Entry 6V96 (X-ray diffraction, 1.80 A resolution); this record covers chains H and G.

# Chain H (and G)
Protein: Glucose-1-phosphate adenylyltransferase
From: Agrobacterium fabrum (strain C58 / ATCC 33970)
Notes: EC 2.7.7.27; chain G of this document is another copy of the same molecule, construct and numbering; everything in this record applies to it too
UniProtKB: Q8U8L5 (GLGC_AGRFC); numbering as in UniProt (aligned over 1-420)
Chain sequence (440 residues; each row starts with the number of its first residue; numbers below 1 keep their minus sign (Met-19 is residue -19)):
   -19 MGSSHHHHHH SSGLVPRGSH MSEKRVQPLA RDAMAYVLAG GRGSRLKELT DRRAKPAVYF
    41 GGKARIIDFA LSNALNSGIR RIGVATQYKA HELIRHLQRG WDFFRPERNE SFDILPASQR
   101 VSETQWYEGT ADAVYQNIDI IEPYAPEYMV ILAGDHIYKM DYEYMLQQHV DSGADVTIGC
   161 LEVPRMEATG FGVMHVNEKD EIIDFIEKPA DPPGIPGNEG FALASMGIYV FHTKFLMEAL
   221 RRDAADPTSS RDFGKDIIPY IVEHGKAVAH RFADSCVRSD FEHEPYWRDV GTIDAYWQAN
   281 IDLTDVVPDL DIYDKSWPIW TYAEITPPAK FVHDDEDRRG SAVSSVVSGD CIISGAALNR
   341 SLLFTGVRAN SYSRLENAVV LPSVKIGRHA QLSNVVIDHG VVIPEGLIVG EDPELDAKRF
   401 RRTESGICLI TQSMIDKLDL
Disordered / not traced: -19 to 5
Sequence notes: expression tag (-19 to 0); engineered mutation Glu72 (Ser in Q8U8L5)
Swiss-Prot annotation at these positions:
  - binding site (alpha-D-glucose 1-phosphate): Tyr107, Gly172, Glu187, Lys188, Ser205
Reported in the primary citation:
  - mutagenesis - S52A, S52C, S52W: decreased catalytic activity on Fru6P
  - mutagenesis - S52A, S52D, S52E: unchanged catalytic activity on Pyr
  - mutagenesis - S52A: unchanged binding to AMP
  - mutagenesis - S52C, S52D, S52E, S52W: decreased binding to AMP
  - mutagenesis - S52A, S52D, S52E: abolished binding to Fru6P
  - mutagenesis - S52E: decreased binding to Pyr
  - mutagenesis - S52A, S52D: unchanged binding to Pyr
  - mutagenesis - S52D (Tm 63.5 degC), S52E (Tm 66.1 degC): increased stability
  - allosteric site: Ser52
  - mutagenesis - S52D, S52E: abolished catalytic activity on Fru6P
  - mutagenesis - S52W: abolished catalytic activity on Pyr
  - mutagenesis - S52C, S52W: decreased stability

# Interface between chain H and chain G
Pairs across the interface - 69 pairs, chain H then chain G:
  Gly42(H) - Pro308(G)
  Lys43(H) - Thr306(G)  hydrogen bond (side chain-backbone)
  Leu283(H) - Lys310(G)  hydrogen bond (backbone-side chain)
  Thr284(H) - Lys310(G)
  Asp285(H) - Lys310(G)  hydrogen bond (backbone-side chain)
  Asp285(H) - Val312(G)
  Val286(H) - His313(G)
  Ile292(H) - Pro307(G)
  Tyr293(H) - Pro307(G)  hydrophobic
  Tyr293(H) - Pro308(G)  hydrogen bond (side chain-backbone)
  Tyr293(H) - Ala309(G)
  Tyr293(H) - Lys310(G)
  Tyr293(H) - Asp330(G)
  Tyr293(H) - Ile332(G)  hydrophobic
  Tyr293(H) - Arg348(G)
  Lys295(H) - Asp330(G)  salt bridge
  Trp300(H) - Ile305(G)  hydrophobic
  Thr301(H) - Ile305(G)
  Ala303(H) - Ile305(G)  hydrophobic
  Ile305(H) - Lys43(G)
  Ile305(H) - Trp300(G)  hydrophobic
  Ile305(H) - Thr301(G)
  Ile305(H) - Ala303(G)  hydrophobic
  Thr306(H) - Lys43(G)  hydrogen bond (backbone-side chain)
  Pro307(H) - Lys43(G)
  Pro307(H) - Ile292(G)
  Pro307(H) - Tyr293(G)  hydrophobic
  Pro308(H) - Gly42(G)
  Pro308(H) - Ile292(G)
  Pro308(H) - Tyr293(G)  hydrogen bond (backbone-side chain)
  Pro308(H) - Val326(G)  hydrophobic
  Pro308(H) - Val327(G)
  Pro308(H) - Ser328(G)
  Ala309(H) - Tyr293(G)
  Ala309(H) - Val326(G)
  Ala309(H) - Val327(G)  hydrogen bond (backbone-backbone)
  Lys310(H) - Leu283(G)  hydrogen bond (side chain-backbone)
  Lys310(H) - Thr284(G)  hydrogen bond (side chain-backbone)
  Lys310(H) - Asp285(G)  hydrogen bond (side chain-backbone)
  Lys310(H) - Tyr293(G)
  Lys310(H) - Ser325(G)
  Phe311(H) - Phe311(G)  hydrophobic
  Phe311(H) - Ala322(G)
  Phe311(H) - Ser324(G)  hydrogen bond (backbone-backbone)
  Phe311(H) - Ser325(G)  hydrogen bond (backbone-backbone)
  Val312(H) - Thr284(G)
  His313(H) - Val286(G)
  Asp314(H) - Val323(G)
  Arg319(H) - Arg319(G)
  Arg319(H) - Val323(G)
  Gly320(H) - Ala322(G)
  Ser321(H) - Ala322(G)
  Ser321(H) - Val323(G)
  Ala322(H) - Phe311(G)
  Ala322(H) - Gly320(G)
  Ala322(H) - Ser321(G)
  Val323(H) - Asp314(G)
  Val323(H) - Arg319(G)
  Ser324(H) - Phe311(G)  hydrogen bond (backbone-backbone)
  Ser324(H) - Asp314(G)
  Ser325(H) - Lys310(G)
  Ser325(H) - Phe311(G)  hydrogen bond (backbone-backbone)
  Val326(H) - Pro308(G)  hydrophobic
  Val326(H) - Ala309(G)
  Val326(H) - Lys310(G)
  Val327(H) - Pro308(G)
  Val327(H) - Ala309(G)  hydrogen bond (backbone-backbone)
  Ser328(H) - Pro308(G)
  Asp330(H) - Tyr293(G)
Other interface residues (no listed pair), chain H (37 interface residues in all): Pro288, Ile332, Asn339, Arg348
Other interface residues (no listed pair), chain G (35 interface residues in all): Pro288

# Overview
37 residues of chain H face 35 of chain G across their interface; the contacts include 15 hydrogen bonds and 1
salt bridge. Among the polar pairs are Lys295(H)-Asp330(G), Lys43(H)-Thr306(G) and Leu283(H)-Lys310(G). From
the paper: S52C, S52D and S52E of chain H, among others, reduce binding to AMP; an allosteric site at
Ser52(H); 5 substitutions were tested in all.
Chain H and chain G are both Glucose-1-phosphate adenylyltransferase (Agrobacterium fabrum (strain C58 / ATCC
33970)); the structure, Agrobacterium tumefaciens ADP-Glucose pyrophosphorylase-S72E, was determined by X-ray
diffraction, deposited together with 6V99 and 6V9A.
